1GJI - chains C and A of the 4 polymer chains in the assembly; structure by X-ray diffraction, 2.85 A resolution.

# Chain C
Molecule: Il-2 cd28re DNA
Sequence (20 nucleotides; row label = number of the first residue in the row):
     1 GGGTTTAAAG AAATTCCAGA

# Chain A
Molecule: C-rel proto-oncogene protein
Organism: Gallus gallus
Notes: fragment: Rel homology region
UniProtKB: P16236 (REL_CHICK); residues 7-281 here = UniProt positions 7-281
Amino-acid sequence (275 residues; row label = number of the first residue in the row):
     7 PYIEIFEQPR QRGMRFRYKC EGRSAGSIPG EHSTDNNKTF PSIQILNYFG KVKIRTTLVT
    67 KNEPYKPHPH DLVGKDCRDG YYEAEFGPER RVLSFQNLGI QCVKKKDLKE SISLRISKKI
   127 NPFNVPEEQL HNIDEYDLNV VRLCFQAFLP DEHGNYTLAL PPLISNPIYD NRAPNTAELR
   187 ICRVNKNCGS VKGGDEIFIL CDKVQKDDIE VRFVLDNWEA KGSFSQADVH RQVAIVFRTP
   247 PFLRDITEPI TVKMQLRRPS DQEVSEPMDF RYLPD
From the paper describing this entry:
  - contacts within the chain: Arg-18/Glu-269, Arg-18/Thr-182, Arg-18/Ala-183, Arg-18/Glu-184, Arg-18/Arg-264, Arg-18/Asp-267
  - self-association interface (contacts with another copy of this molecule); pairs are residue here / residue on that copy: Asn-191/Asn-191, Arg-189, Glu-202, Phe-204, Leu-206, Asp-208, Asp-234, Arg-237, Ala-240, Val-242
  - binding site for Il-2 cd28re DNA (chain C): Arg-21, Arg-23, Tyr-24, Cys-26, Glu-27, Lys-110, Arg-178, Lys-209
  - specificity-determining residues: Gln-268 (proposed by the authors, not directly observed)

# Chain C / chain A interface
Residue-residue contacts (26; chain C residue first):
  DA7(C) / Ser-30(A)  hydrogen bond to the phosphate
  DA9(C) / Gly-19(A)  phosphate contact
  DA9(C) / Arg-21(A)  hydrogen bond to the base
  DG10(C) / Arg-21(A)  hydrogen bond to the base
  DG10(C) / Arg-186(A)  salt bridge to the phosphate
  DG10(C) / Arg-237(A)  salt bridge to the phosphate
  DA11(C) / Lys-212(A)  salt bridge to the phosphate
  DA11(C) / Arg-237(A)  phosphate contact
  DA11(C) / Gln-238(A)  sugar contact
  DA12(C) / Pro-180(A)  phosphate contact
  DA12(C) / Lys-209(A)  phosphate contact
  DA12(C) / Gln-211(A)  phosphate contact
  DA12(C) / Gln-238(A)  hydrogen bond to the phosphate
  DA13(C) / Tyr-24(A)  sugar contact
  DA13(C) / Lys-111(A)  salt bridge to the phosphate
  DT14(C) / Tyr-24(A)  hydrogen bond to the phosphate
  DT14(C) / Lys-110(A)  phosphate contact
  DT14(C) / Lys-111(A)  hydrogen bond to the phosphate
  DT14(C) / Arg-178(A)  base contact
  DT15(C) / Tyr-24(A)  base contact
  DT15(C) / Cys-26(A)  hydrogen bond to the phosphate
  DT15(C) / Lys-110(A)  salt bridge to the phosphate
  DT15(C) / Arg-178(A)  hydrogen bond to the base
  DC16(C) / Arg-21(A)  base contact
  DC16(C) / Cys-26(A)  phosphate contact
  DC16(C) / Glu-27(A)  base contact
Other interface residues (no listed pair), chain C (11 interface residues in all): DA8, DC17
Other interface residues (no listed pair), chain A (19 interface residues in all): Arg-23, Gly-32, Val-109

# Overview
Chain C and chain A form an interface of 11 and 19 residues respectively; the contacts include 8 hydrogen
bonds and 5 salt bridges. Among the polar pairs are DA9(C)/Arg-21(A), DG10(C)/Arg-21(A) and
DT15(C)/Arg-178(A). The paper reports a binding site for Il-2 cd28re DNA (chain C) at Arg-21(A), Arg-23(A) and
Tyr-24(A) among others; the specificity determinant Gln-268(A).
Here chain C is Il-2 cd28re DNA and chain A is C-rel proto-oncogene protein (Gallus gallus). Entry 1GJI
(Crystal structure of c-Rel bound to DNA) was determined by X-ray diffraction.
